Entry 6WA9 (X-ray diffraction, 4.62 A resolution (low resolution: residue-level contacts below are approximate; hydrogen-bond / salt-bridge calls are withheld)); this record covers chains D and P of the 18 polymer chains in the assembly.

== Chain D ==
Name: Low calcium response locus protein D
Organism: Chlamydia pneumoniae
UniProtKB: Q9Z8L5 (Q9Z8L5_CHLPN); residues 345-710 here = UniProt positions 345-710
Amino-acid sequence (387 residues; each row starts with the number of its first residue):
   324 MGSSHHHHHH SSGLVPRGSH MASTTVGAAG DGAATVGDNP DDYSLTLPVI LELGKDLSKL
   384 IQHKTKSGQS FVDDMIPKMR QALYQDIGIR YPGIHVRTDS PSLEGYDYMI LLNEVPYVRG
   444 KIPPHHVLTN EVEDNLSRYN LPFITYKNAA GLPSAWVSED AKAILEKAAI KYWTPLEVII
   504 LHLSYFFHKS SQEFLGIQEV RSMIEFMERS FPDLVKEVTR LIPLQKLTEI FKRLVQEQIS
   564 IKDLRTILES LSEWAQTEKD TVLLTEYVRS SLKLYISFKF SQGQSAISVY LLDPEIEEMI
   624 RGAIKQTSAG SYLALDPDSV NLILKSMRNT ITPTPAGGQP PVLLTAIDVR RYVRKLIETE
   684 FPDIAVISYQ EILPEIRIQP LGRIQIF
Disordered / not traced: 324-362, 463-467, 611-614, 701-706, 709-710
Sequence notes: initiating methionine (324); expression tag (325-344)
What the authors report for this chain:
  - mutagenesis - L638A/D639A: unchanged stability
  - mutagenesis - L638A/D639A: abolished binding to CdsO (chain P)

== Chain P ==
Name: CdsO
Organism: Chlamydia pneumoniae
UniProtKB: Q9Z7J9 (Q9Z7J9_CHLPN); residues 25-110 here = UniProt positions 25-110
Amino-acid sequence (107 residues; each row starts with the number of its first residue):
     4 MGSSHHHHHH SSGLVPRGSH MKEKRRLLEI EQEKLREKEA ERDKVKNHYM QKIQQLRDLL
    64 DEGTTSDAVL QIKSYIKVVA VQLSEEEEKV NKQKEVVLAA SKELEKA
Disordered / not traced: 4-35, 101-110
Sequence notes: initiating methionine (4); expression tag (5-24)

== Chain D / chain P interface ==
Residue-residue contacts - 7 pairs, chain D then chain P:
  Ile670(D) with Lys76(P)
  Tyr692(D) with Ser69(P)
  Pro697(D) with Ser69(P); Asp70(P)
  Ile699(D) with Thr68(P)
  Arg700(D) with Gly66(P); Thr68(P)
Other interface residues (no listed pair), chain D (8 interface residues in all): Ile695, Leu696, Glu698
Other interface residues (no listed pair), chain P (8 interface residues in all): Thr67, Val72, Leu73

== Summary ==
The chain D/chain P interface involves 8 residues from each chain. The paper reports that L638A/D639A of chain
D abolish binding to CdsO (chain P); L638A/D639A of chain D leave stability unchanged.
Here chain D is Low calcium response locus protein D and chain P is CdsO, both from Chlamydia pneumoniae.
Entry 6WA9 (Structure of the Chlamydia pneumoniae CdsV and CdsO protein complex) was determined by X-ray
diffraction together with 6WA6 from the same study.
